8S35 - chains C and I of the 12 polymer chains in the assembly; structure by electron microscopy, 2.90 A resolution.

# Chain C
Protein: CRISPR type AFERR-associated protein Csf2
From: Klebsiella pneumoniae
Notes: engineered mutation(s): 6xHis-tag
Reference sequence: A0A333ESG5 (A0A333ESG5_KLEPN); residues 1-343 here = UniProt positions 1-343
Chain sequence (350 residues; each row starts with the number of its first residue):
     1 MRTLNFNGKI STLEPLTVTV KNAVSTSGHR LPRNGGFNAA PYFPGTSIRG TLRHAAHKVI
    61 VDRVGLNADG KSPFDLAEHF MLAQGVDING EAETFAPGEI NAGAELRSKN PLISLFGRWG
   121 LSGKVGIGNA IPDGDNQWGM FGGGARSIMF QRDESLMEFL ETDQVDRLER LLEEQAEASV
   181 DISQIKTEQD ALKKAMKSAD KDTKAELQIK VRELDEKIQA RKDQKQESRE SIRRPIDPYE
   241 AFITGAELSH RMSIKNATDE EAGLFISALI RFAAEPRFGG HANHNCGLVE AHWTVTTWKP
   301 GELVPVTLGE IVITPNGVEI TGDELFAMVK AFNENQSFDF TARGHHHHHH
Not modelled in the structure: 343-350
Sequence notes: expression tag (344-350)

# Chain I
Molecule: Ts-DNA
Sequence (60 nucleotides; numbered -48 to 11; the number before each row is that of its first residue; numbers below 1 keep their minus sign (DC-48 is residue -48)):
   -48 CCCTCCCTCC AGCTTCCGAG ACCCTTCGGG AGGTGCATCC CGGTCTCGCT TGGCCTCCTC
Not modelled in the structure: -48 to -28, 10-11

# Interface between chain C and chain I
Residue-residue contacts (21; chain C residue first):
  Lys21(C) - DC-13(I)  base contact
  Lys21(C) - DA-12(I)  base contact
  Phe95(C) - DC-9(I)  base contact
  Phe95(C) - DC-8(I)  base contact
  Trp119(C) - DC-10(I)  hydrogen bond to the base
  Trp119(C) - DC-9(I)  base contact
  Ala145(C) - DG-19(I)  base contact
  Arg146(C) - DG-17(I)  base contact
  Ser179(C) - DG-19(I)  hydrogen bond to the phosphate
  Lys186(C) - DG-17(I)  salt bridge to the phosphate
  Gln219(C) - DG-16(I)  phosphate contact
  Glu230(C) - DG-17(I)  sugar contact
  Glu230(C) - DG-16(I)  sugar contact
  Ser231(C) - DA-18(I)  hydrogen bond to the phosphate
  Arg233(C) - DG-20(I)  phosphate contact
  Arg233(C) - DG-19(I)  salt bridge to the phosphate
  Arg233(C) - DA-18(I)  phosphate contact
  Arg234(C) - DA-18(I)  sugar contact
  Arg234(C) - DG-17(I)  hydrogen bond to the base
  Pro235(C) - DG-19(I)  base contact
  Pro235(C) - DA-18(I)  sugar contact
Interface residues without a listed pair, chain C (18 interface residues in all): Thr94, Gln175, Ala176, Ile182, Ile236

# In short
18 residues of chain C and 10 residues of chain I are in contact, with 4 hydrogen bonds and 2 salt bridges.
Polar pairs include Trp119(C)-DC-10(I), Arg234(C)-DG-17(I) and Ser179(C)-DG-19(I).
Chain C is CRISPR type AFERR-associated protein Csf2 (Klebsiella pneumoniae) and chain I is Ts-DNA; the
structure, DNA-bound Type IV-A3 CRISPR effector in complex with DinG helicase from K. pneumoniae (state I),
was determined by electron microscopy (same publication as 8RC2, 8RC3, 8RFJ, 8S36 and 8S37).
